PDB entry 5WRM | X-ray diffraction, 2.60 A resolution | chains A and P

[Chain A]
Molecule: AP-2 complex subunit mu
Organism: Rattus norvegicus
UniProt: P84092 (AP2M1_RAT); numbering as in UniProt (aligned over 158-435)
Chain sequence (278 residues; each row starts with the number of its first residue):
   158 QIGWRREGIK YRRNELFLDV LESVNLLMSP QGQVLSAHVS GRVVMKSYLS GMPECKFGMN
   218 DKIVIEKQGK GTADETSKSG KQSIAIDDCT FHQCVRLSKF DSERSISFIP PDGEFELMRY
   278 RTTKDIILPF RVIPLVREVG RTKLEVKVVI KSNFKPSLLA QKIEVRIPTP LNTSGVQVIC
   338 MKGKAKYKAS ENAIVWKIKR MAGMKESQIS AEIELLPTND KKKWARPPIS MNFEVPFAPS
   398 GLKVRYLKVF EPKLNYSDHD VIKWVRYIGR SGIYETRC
Unresolved in the structure: 158, 220-237

[Chain P]
Molecule: Insulin receptor substrate 1
UniProt: P35570 (IRS1_RAT); residues 1-8 here correspond to UniProt positions 657-664 (UniProt number = residue number + 656)
Chain sequence (8 residues; row label = number of the first residue in the row):
     1 GYMMMSPS
Unresolved in the structure: 7-8
From the paper describing this entry:
  - post-translational modification sites: Tyr2 (citing earlier work)

[How chain A and chain P interact]
Residue-residue contacts (20):
  Leu173(A) with Met5(P), hydrophobic
  Phe174(A) with Tyr2(P)
  Leu175(A) with Tyr2(P); Met5(P), hydrophobic
  Asp176(A) with Tyr2(P), hydrogen bond
  Lys203(A) with Tyr2(P), hydrogen bond
  Arg402(A) with Ser6(P)
  Lys420(A) with Met3(P); Met4(P); Met5(P), hydrogen bond (backbone-backbone)
  Trp421(A) with Tyr2(P), hydrophobic; Met3(P); Met4(P); Met5(P)
  Val422(A) with Gly1(P); Tyr2(P); Met3(P), hydrogen bond (backbone-backbone); Met5(P), hydrophobic
  Arg423(A) with Gly1(P); Tyr2(P), hydrogen bond
Interface residues without a listed pair, chain A (13 interface residues in all): Val401, Tyr403, Leu404

[In short]
The interface between chain A and chain P involves 13 residues on one side and 6 on the other; the contacts
include 5 hydrogen bonds. Polar contacts include Asp176(A)-Tyr2(P), Lys203(A)-Tyr2(P) and Arg423(A)-Tyr2(P).
From the paper: a modification site at Tyr2(P).
Chain A is AP-2 complex subunit mu (Rattus norvegicus) and chain P is Insulin receptor substrate 1; the
structure, Mu2 subunit of the clathrin adaptor complex AP2 in complex with IRS-1 Y658 peptide, was determined
by X-ray diffraction together with 5WRK and 5WRL from the same study.
